1MHL - chains C and D of the 4 polymer chains in the assembly; structure by X-ray diffraction, 2.25 A resolution.

== Chain C (and D) ==
Molecule: Myeloperoxidase
From: Homo sapiens
Notes: EC 1.11.1.7; chain D of this document is another copy of the same molecule, construct and numbering; everything in this record applies to it too
UniProtKB: P05164 (PERM_HUMAN); residues 113-578 here correspond to UniProt positions 279-744 (UniProt number = residue number + 166)
Chain sequence (466 residues; each row starts with the number of its first residue):
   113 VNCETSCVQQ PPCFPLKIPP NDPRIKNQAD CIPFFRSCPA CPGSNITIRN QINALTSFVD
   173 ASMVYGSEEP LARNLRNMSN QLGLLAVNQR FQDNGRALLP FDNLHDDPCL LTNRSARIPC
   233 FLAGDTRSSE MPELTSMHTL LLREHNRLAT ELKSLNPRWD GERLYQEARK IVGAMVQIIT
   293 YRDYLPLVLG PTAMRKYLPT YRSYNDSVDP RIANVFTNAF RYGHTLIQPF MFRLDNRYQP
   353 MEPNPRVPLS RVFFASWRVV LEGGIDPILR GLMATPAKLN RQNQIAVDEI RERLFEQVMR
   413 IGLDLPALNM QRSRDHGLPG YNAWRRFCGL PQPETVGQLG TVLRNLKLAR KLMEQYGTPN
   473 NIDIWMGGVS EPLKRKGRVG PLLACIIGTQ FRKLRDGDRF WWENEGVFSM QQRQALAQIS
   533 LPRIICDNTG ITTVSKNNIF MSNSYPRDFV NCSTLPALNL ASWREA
Disulfide bonds: C115-C125, C119-C143, C221-C232, C440-C497, C538-C564
Glycans and other covalent adducts: glycan linked to N317
Modified / non-standard residues: N189 (glycosylation site); N225 (glycosylation site)
Bound ions: Ca2+: T168, F170, D172, S174 (shared with 1 residue of chain A); heme Fe near H336 (its only coordinating residue here)
Residues lining bound ligands:
  - heme (HEM): R239, E242, M243, Y296, T329, F332, R333, Y334, G335, H336, I339, F365, L406, F407, L417, L420, N421, R424
  - N-acetylglucosamine (NAG; 2-acetamido-2-deoxy-beta-D-glucopyranose), molecule 1: N189, N192, L196, A198, V199, Q201
  - N-acetylglucosamine (NAG), molecule 2: N225, S227, A228, W369, L373
Curated features (UniProtKB/Swiss-Prot):
  - binding site (Ca(2+)): T168, F170, D172, S174
  - binding site (heme b): E242, M243, H336
  - site: R239 (Transition state stabilizer)
  - modified residue: C150 (Cysteine sulfenic acid (-SOH))
  - glycosylation (N-linked (GlcNAc...) asparagine): N157, N189, N225, N317, N563

== How chain C and chain D interact ==
Cross-chain cystine bridges: C153(C)-C153(D)
Pairs across the interface - 8 pairs, chain C then chain D:
  A152(C) - S156(D)
  A152(C) - T159(D)
  C153(C) - C153(D)  disulfide
  S156(C) - A152(D)
  T159(C) - A152(D)
  I164(C) - I158(D)  hydrophobic
  S319(C) - R438(D)  hydrogen bond
  R438(C) - S319(D)  hydrogen bond
Also at the interface, not in a pair above, chain C (11 interface residues in all): I158, I160, D318, R323
Also at the interface, not in a pair above, chain D (10 interface residues in all): I160, I164, R323

== Overview ==
Chain C and chain D form an interface of 11 and 10 residues respectively; the contacts include 1 disulfide
bond and 2 hydrogen bonds. Its one hydrogen-bonded contact is S319(C)-R438(D). Chain C binds
N-acetylglucosamine and heme.
Both chains are Myeloperoxidase (Homo sapiens). Entry 1MHL (Crystal structure of human myeloperoxidase isoform
C crystallized in space group P2(1) at ph 5.5 and ...) was determined by X-ray diffraction.
